PDB entry 1BFS | X-ray diffraction, 2.20 A resolution | chain A

== Chain A ==
Name: Nuclear factor nf-kappa-B P50
Source organism: Mus musculus
Notes: fragment: dimerization domain
Reference sequence: P25799 (NFKB1_MOUSE); numbering as in UniProt (aligned over 245-350)
Amino-acid sequence (106 residues; numbered 245 to 350; the number before each row is that of its first residue):
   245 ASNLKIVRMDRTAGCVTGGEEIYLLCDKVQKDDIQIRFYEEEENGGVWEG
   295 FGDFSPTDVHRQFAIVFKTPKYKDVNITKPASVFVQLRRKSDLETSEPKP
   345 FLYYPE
UniProt features mapped onto this chain:
  - modified residue: S335 (Phosphoserine)
  - cross-link: K323 (Glycyl lysine isopeptide (Lys-Gly) (interchain with G-Cter in SUMO2))

== In short ==
Chain A is Nuclear factor nf-kappa-B P50 (Mus musculus); the structure, Structure of nf-kb P50 homodimer bound
to a kb site, was determined by X-ray diffraction (same publication as 1BFT).
